PDB entry 6RVF | X-ray diffraction, 2.07 A resolution | chain A

[Chain A]
Molecule: Carbonic anhydrase 2
From: Homo sapiens
Notes: EC 4.2.1.1
UniProtKB: P00918 (CAH2_HUMAN); the author numbering skips numbers that UniProt does not, so the offset changes along the chain: 1-125 = UniProt 1-125; 127-261 = UniProt 126-260
Amino-acid sequence (262 residues; each row starts with the number of its first residue; note: 1 number in that range is skipped by the numbering (no residue carries it; nothing is unmodelled there); numbers below 1 keep their minus sign (Met-1 is residue -1)):
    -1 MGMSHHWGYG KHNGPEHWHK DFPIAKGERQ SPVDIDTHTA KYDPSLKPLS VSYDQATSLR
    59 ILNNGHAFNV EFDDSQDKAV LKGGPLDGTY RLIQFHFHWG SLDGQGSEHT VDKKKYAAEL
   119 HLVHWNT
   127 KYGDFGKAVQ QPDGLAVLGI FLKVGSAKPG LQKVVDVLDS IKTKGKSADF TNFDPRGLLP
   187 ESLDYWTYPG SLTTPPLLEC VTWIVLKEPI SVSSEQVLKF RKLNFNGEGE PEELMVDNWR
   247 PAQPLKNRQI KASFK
Unresolved in the structure: -1 to 3, 261
Construct notes: initiating methionine (-1); expression tag (0)
Ion coordination: Zn2+: His94, His96, His119 (together with Urea)
Residues lining bound ligands: Urea (KKH; 1-[1,1-bis(oxidanyl)-3H-2,1$l4-benzoxaborol-6-yl]-3-phenyl-urea): Gln92, His94, His96, Glu106, His119, Val121, Phe131, Val135, Leu141, Val143, Ser197, Leu198, Thr199, Thr200, Pro201, Pro202, Leu204, Trp209
Curated features (UniProtKB/Swiss-Prot):
  - active site: His64 (Proton donor/acceptor)
  - binding site (Zn(2+)): His94, His96, His119
  - binding site (substrate): Thr199, Thr200
  - site: Tyr7 (Fine-tunes the proton-transfer properties of H-64), Asn62 (Fine-tunes the proton-transfer properties of H-64), Asn67 (Fine-tunes the proton-transfer properties of H-64), Gln92 (Involved in the binding of some activators, including histamine and L-histidine)
  - modified residue: Ser2 (N-acetylserine), Ser166 (Phosphoserine), Ser173 (Phosphoserine)
What the authors report for this chain:
  - binding site for Urea: Gln92, Phe131, Val135, Val143, Leu198, Thr199, Thr200, Pro202 (from molecular simulation)
  - specificity-determining residues: Phe131 (proposed by the authors, not directly observed)

[Summary]
Chain A binds Urea. The Zn2+ site is built by His94, His96 and His119. UniProt lists active-site residue
His64, 3 Zn2+-binding residues and substrate-binding residues Thr199 and Thr200. The paper reports a binding
site for Urea at Gln92, Phe131 and Val135 among others; the specificity determinant Phe131.
Chain A is Carbonic anhydrase 2 (Homo sapiens); the structure, Crystal structure of hCA II in complex with
Urea, N-(1,3-dihydro-1-hydroxy-2,1-benzoxaborol-6-yl)-N'-phenyl, was determined by X-ray diffraction,
deposited together with 6RVK, 6RVL and 6RW1.
